Entry 6YJ4 (electron microscopy, 2.70 A resolution); this record covers chains X and Z of the 42 polymer chains in the assembly.

# Chain X
Molecule: Subunit NUPM of NADH:Ubiquinone Oxidoreductase (Complex I)
Source organism: Yarrowia lipolytica
UniProtKB: A0A371C2D0 (A0A371C2D0_YARLL); numbering as in UniProt (aligned over 1-172)
Amino-acid sequence (172 residues; row label = number of the first residue in the row):
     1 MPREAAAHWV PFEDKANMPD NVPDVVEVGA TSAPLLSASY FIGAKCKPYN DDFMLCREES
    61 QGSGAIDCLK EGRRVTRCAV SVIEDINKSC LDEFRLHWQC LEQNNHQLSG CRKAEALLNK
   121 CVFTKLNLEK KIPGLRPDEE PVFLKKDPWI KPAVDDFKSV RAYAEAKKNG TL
Not modelled in the structure: 1
Disulfide bonds: Cys46-Cys78

# Chain Z
Molecule: Subunit NB6M of NADH:Ubiquinone Oxidoreductase (Complex I)
Source organism: Yarrowia lipolytica
UniProtKB: A0A1H6PPE5 (A0A1H6PPE5_YARLL); residue numbers follow UniProt; this construct covers 1-123
Amino-acid sequence (123 residues; numbered 1 to 123; the number before each row is that of its first residue):
     1 MPSVGQDLPP VGGYEPVQWR RNLPARGFRP LVYLAALCGI CGYGFYRALG GIQERRELKR
    61 EKLWARIYLM PLLQAEEDRQ TVRRSIAQLE REKEIMKGTG FDVDKSVYND GKFHAPALMI
   121 PPK
Not modelled in the structure: 1
Residues lining bound ligands:
  - 1,2-Distearoyl-sn-glycerophosphoethanolamine (3PE), molecule 1: Ala25, Arg26, Gly27, Phe28, Arg29, Pro30, Tyr33
  - 1,2-Distearoyl-sn-glycerophosphoethanolamine (3PE), molecule 2: Gly42, Phe45, Tyr46, Leu49, Gly50, Gln53

# Interface between chain X and chain Z
Contacting residue pairs (71; chain X residue first):
  Val10(X) - Pro122(Z)  hydrophobic
  Phe12(X) - Arg84(Z)  hydrogen bond (backbone-side chain)
  Phe12(X) - Met119(Z)  hydrophobic
  Glu13(X) - Arg84(Z)  hydrogen bond (backbone-side chain)
  Asp14(X) - Arg83(Z)  hydrogen bond (backbone-side chain)
  Asp14(X) - Arg84(Z)
  Asp14(X) - Ala87(Z)
  Asp14(X) - Arg91(Z)  salt bridge
  Ala16(X) - Arg83(Z)  hydrogen bond (backbone-side chain)
  Ala16(X) - Ala87(Z)  hydrophobic
  Met18(X) - Arg79(Z)
  Met18(X) - Arg83(Z)
  Pro19(X) - Ile86(Z)  hydrophobic
  Val25(X) - Arg79(Z)
  Glu27(X) - Glu76(Z)
  Glu27(X) - Arg79(Z)  salt bridge
  Val28(X) - Leu72(Z)  hydrophobic
  Val28(X) - Glu76(Z)
  Leu35(X) - Leu69(Z)  hydrophobic
  Ser39(X) - Ala65(Z)
  Ser39(X) - Tyr68(Z)
  Ser39(X) - Leu69(Z)
  Tyr40(X) - Glu61(Z)  hydrogen bond (side chain-backbone)
  Tyr40(X) - Trp64(Z)
  Tyr40(X) - Ala65(Z)
  Tyr40(X) - Tyr68(Z)  hydrophobic
  Ile42(X) - Tyr68(Z)
  Gly43(X) - Tyr68(Z)
  Asn50(X) - Pro71(Z)
  Phe53(X) - Pro71(Z)
  Phe53(X) - Ala75(Z)  hydrophobic
  Phe53(X) - Asp78(Z)
  Met54(X) - Met70(Z)  hydrophobic
  Arg57(X) - Asp78(Z)  salt bridge
  Ser60(X) - Lys112(Z)  hydrogen bond (backbone-side chain)
  Gln61(X) - Lys112(Z)  hydrogen bond (backbone-side chain)
  Gly62(X) - Phe113(Z)
  Ser63(X) - Lys112(Z)
  Ser63(X) - Phe113(Z)  hydrogen bond (side chain-backbone)
  Ala65(X) - Val82(Z)
  Ile66(X) - Val82(Z)  hydrophobic
  Leu69(X) - Arg79(Z)
  Gly72(X) - Ala75(Z)
  Val75(X) - Leu72(Z)
  Thr76(X) - Arg79(Z)  hydrogen bond
  Ala79(X) - Leu72(Z)  hydrophobic
  Leu108(X) - Glu61(Z)
  Ser109(X) - Leu58(Z)
  Arg112(X) - Leu58(Z)
  Arg112(X) - Glu61(Z)  salt bridge
  Glu115(X) - Glu61(Z)
  Lys130(X) - Glu61(Z)  salt bridge
  Ile132(X) - Arg60(Z)
  Pro133(X) - Trp64(Z)
  Pro133(X) - Tyr68(Z)
  Leu135(X) - Glu57(Z)
  Leu135(X) - Arg60(Z)
  Glu139(X) - Glu57(Z)
  Val142(X) - Glu54(Z)
  Val142(X) - Glu57(Z)
  Val142(X) - Leu58(Z)  hydrophobic
  Val142(X) - Glu61(Z)
  Lys145(X) - Glu54(Z)
  Pro148(X) - Glu54(Z)
  Trp149(X) - Tyr46(Z)  hydrophobic
  Trp149(X) - Arg47(Z)
  Trp149(X) - Gly50(Z)
  Trp149(X) - Glu54(Z)  hydrogen bond (backbone-side chain)
  Ile150(X) - Gly51(Z)
  Ile150(X) - Glu54(Z)  hydrogen bond (backbone-side chain)
  Ile150(X) - Arg55(Z)
Other interface residues (no listed pair), chain X (50 interface residues in all): Lys15, Asn17, Leu36, Lys131, Glu140, Phe143
Other interface residues (no listed pair), chain Z (34 interface residues in all): Gln74, Thr81, Gly111

# In short
Chain X and chain Z form an interface of 50 and 34 residues respectively; the contacts include 11 hydrogen
bonds and 5 salt bridges. Polar contacts include Asp14(X)-Arg91(Z), Glu27(X)-Arg79(Z) and Arg57(X)-Asp78(Z).
Bound to chain Z: 1,2-Distearoyl-sn-glycerophosphoethanolamine.
Chain X is Subunit NUPM of NADH:Ubiquinone Oxidoreductase (Complex I) and chain Z is Subunit NB6M of
NADH:Ubiquinone Oxidoreductase (Complex I), both from Yarrowia lipolytica; the structure, Structure of
Yarrowia lipolytica complex I at 2.7 A, was determined by electron microscopy.
